Entry 1VNE (X-ray diffraction, 2.15 A resolution); this record covers chain A.

# Chain A
Protein: Vanadium chloroperoxidase
Organism: Curvularia inaequalis
Notes: EC 1.11.1.10
UniProtKB: P49053 (PRXC_CURIN); residues 1-609 here = UniProt positions 1-609
Chain sequence (609 residues; numbered 1 to 609; the number before each row is that of its first residue):
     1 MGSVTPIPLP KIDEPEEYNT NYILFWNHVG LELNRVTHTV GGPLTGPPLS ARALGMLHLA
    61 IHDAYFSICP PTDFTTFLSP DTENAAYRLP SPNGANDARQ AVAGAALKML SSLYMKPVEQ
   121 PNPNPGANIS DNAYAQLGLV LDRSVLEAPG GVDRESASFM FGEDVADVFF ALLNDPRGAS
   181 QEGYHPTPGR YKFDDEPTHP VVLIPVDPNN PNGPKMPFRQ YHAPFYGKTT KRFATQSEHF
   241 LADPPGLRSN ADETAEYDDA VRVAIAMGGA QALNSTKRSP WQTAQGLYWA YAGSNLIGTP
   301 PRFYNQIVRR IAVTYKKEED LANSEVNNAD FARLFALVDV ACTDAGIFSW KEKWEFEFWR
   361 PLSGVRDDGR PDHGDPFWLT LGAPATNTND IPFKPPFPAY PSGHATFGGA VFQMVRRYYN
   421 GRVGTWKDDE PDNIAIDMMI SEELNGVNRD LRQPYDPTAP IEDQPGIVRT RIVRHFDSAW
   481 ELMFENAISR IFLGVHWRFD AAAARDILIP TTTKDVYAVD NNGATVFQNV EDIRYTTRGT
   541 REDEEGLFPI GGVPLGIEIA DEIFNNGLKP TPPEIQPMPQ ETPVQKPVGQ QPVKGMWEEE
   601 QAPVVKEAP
Unresolved in the structure: 1-3, 578-609
Sequence notes: engineered mutation Ala292 (Asp in P49053)
Metal / ion sites: vanadate ion near His496 (its only coordinating residue here)
UniProt features mapped onto this chain:
  - active site: His404 (Proton donor)
  - binding site (vanadate): Lys353, Arg360, Ser402, Gly403, His404, Arg490, His496

# In short
UniProt lists active-site residue His404 and 7 vanadate-binding residues.
Chain A is Vanadium chloroperoxidase (Curvularia inaequalis); the structure, Chloroperoxidase from the fungus
curvularia inaequalis: mutant D292A, was determined by X-ray diffraction together with 1VNF, 1VNG, 1VNH, 1VNI
and 1VNS from the same study.
